7R5M - chains F and J of the 9 polymer chains in the assembly; structure by electron microscopy, 3.30 A resolution.

Chain F (and J):
Molecule: Pyruvate dehydrogenase X component
Source organism: Neurospora crassa
Notes: chain J of this document is another copy of the same molecule, construct and numbering; everything in this record applies to it too
UniProtKB: Q7RWS2 (Q7RWS2_NEUCR); numbering as in UniProt (aligned over 261-426)
Amino-acid sequence (189 residues; row label = number of the first residue in the row):
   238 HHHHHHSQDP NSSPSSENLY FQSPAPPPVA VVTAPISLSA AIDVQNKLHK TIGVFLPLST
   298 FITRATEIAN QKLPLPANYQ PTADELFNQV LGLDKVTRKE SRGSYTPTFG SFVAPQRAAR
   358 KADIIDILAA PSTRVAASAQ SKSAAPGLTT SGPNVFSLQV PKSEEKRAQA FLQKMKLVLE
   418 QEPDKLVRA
Unresolved in the structure: 238-263, 350-391, 426
Differences from the reference sequence: expression tag (238-260)
Reported in the primary citation:
  - self-association interface (contacts with another copy of this molecule): Leu285, Ile289, Val291
  - contacts within the chain: Glu322-Arg335, Tyr316-Arg335

Chain F / chain J interface:
Pairs across the interface (7):
  Thr288(F) with Lys284(J), hydrogen bond (backbone-side chain); Thr288(J)
  Ile289(F) with Lys284(J), hydrogen bond (backbone-side chain); Leu285(J), hydrophobic; Ile289(J), hydrophobic
  Gly290(F) with Asp421(J)
  Val291(F) with Val424(J), hydrophobic

In short:
Chain F and chain J form an interface of 4 and 6 residues respectively, with 2 hydrogen bonds. Polar contacts
include Thr288(F)-Lys284(J) and Ile289(F)-Lys284(J). From the paper: a self-association interface involving
Leu285(F), Ile289(F) and Val291(F); contacts within the chain involving Arg335(F), Glu322(F) and Tyr316(F).
Chain F and chain J are both Pyruvate dehydrogenase X component (Neurospora crassa); the structure,
Core-binding domain of fungal E3-binding domain bound to the pyruvate dehydrogenase E2 core, was determined by
electron microscopy, deposited together with 8OHS.
